PDB entry 8CEP | electron microscopy, 2.04 A resolution | chains A and U of the 19 polymer chains in the assembly

[Chain A]
Molecule: 16S rRNA
Organism: Escherichia coli BW25113
Sequence (1540 nucleotides; row label = number of the first residue in the row):
     1 AAAUUGAAGA GUUUGAUCAU GGCUCAGAUU GAACGCUGGC GGCAGGCCUA ACACAUGCAA
    61 GUCGAACGGU AACAGGAAGA AGCUUGCUUC UUUGCUGACG AGUGGCGGAC GGGUGAGUAA
   121 UGUCUGGGAA ACUGCCUGAU GGAGGGGGAU AACUACUGGA AACGGUAGCU AAUACCGCAU
   181 AACGUCGCAA GACCAAAGAG GGGGACCUUC GGGCCUCUUG CCAUCGGAUG UGCCCAGAUG
   241 GGAUUAGCUA GUAGGUGGGG UAACGGCUCA CCUAGGCGAC GAUCCCUAGC UGGUCUGAGA
   301 GGAUGACCAG CCACACUGGA ACUGAGACAC GGUCCAGACU CCUACGGGAG GCAGCAGUGG
   361 GGAAUAUUGC ACAAUGGGCG CAAGCCUGAU GCAGCCAUGC CGCGUGUAUG AAGAAGCCCU
   421 UCGGGUUGUA AAGUACUUUC AGCGGGGAGG AAGGGAGUAA AGUUAAUACC UUUGCUCAUU
   481 GACGUUACCC GCAGAAGAAG CACCGGCUAA CUCCGUGCCA GCAGCCXCGG UAAUACGGAG
   541 GGUGCAAGCG UUAAUCGGAA UUACUGGGCG UAAAGCGCAC GCAGGCGGUU UGUUAAGUCA
   601 GAUGUGAAAU CCCCGGGCUC AACCUGGGAA CUGCAUCUGA UACUGGCAAG CUUGAGUCUC
   661 GUAGAGGGGG GUAGAAUUCC AGGUGUAGCG GUGAAAUGCG UAGAGAUCUG GAGGAAUACC
   721 GGUGGCGAAG GCGGCCCCCU GGACGAAGAC UGACGCUCAG GUGCGAAAGC GUGGGGAGCA
   781 AACAGGAUUA GAUACCCUGG UAGUCCACGC CGUAAACGAU GUCGACUUGG AGGUUGUGCC
   841 CUUGAGGCGU GGCUUCCGGA GCUAACGCGU UAAGUCGACC GCCUGGGGAG UACGGCCGCA
   901 AGGUUAAAAC UCAAAUGAAU UGACGGGGGC CCGCACAAGC GGUGGAGCAU GUGGUUUAAU
   961 UCGAUGXAAC GCGAAGAACC UUACCUGGUC UUGACAUCCA CGGAAGUUUU CAGAGAUGAG
  1021 AAUGUGCCUU CGGGAACCGU GAGACAGGUG CUGCAUGGCU GUCGUCAGCU CGUGUUGUGA
  1081 AAUGUUGGGU UAAGUCCCGC AACGAGCGCA ACCCUUAUCC UUUGUUGCCA GCGGUCCGGC
  1141 CGGGAACUCA AAGGAGACUG CCAGUGAUAA ACUGGAGGAA GGUGGGGAUG ACGUCAAGUC
  1201 AUCAUGGCCC UUACGACCAG GGCUACACAC GUGCUACAAU GGCGCAUACA AAGAGAAGCG
  1261 ACCUCGCGAG AGCAAGCGGA CCUCAUAAAG UGCGUCGUAG UCCGGAUUGG AGUCUGCAAC
  1321 UCGACUCCAU GAAGUCGGAA UCGCUAGUAA UCGUGGAUCA GAAUGCCACG GUGAAUACGU
  1381 UCCCGGGCCU UGUACACACC GCCCGUXACA CCAUGGGAGU GGGUUGCAAA AGAAGUAGGU
  1441 AGCUUAACCU UCGGGAGGGC GCUUACCACU UUGUGAUUCA UGACUGGGGU GAAGUCGUAA
  1501 CAAGGUAACC GUAGGGGAAC CUGCGGUUGG AUCACCUCCU
Not modelled in the structure: 79-92, 205-213, 841-845, 930-1389, 1535-1540
Modified positions: PSU (pseudouridine-5'-monophosphate) at position 516, G7M (N7-methyl-guanosine-5'-monophosphate) at position 527, 2MG (2N-methylguanosine-5'-monophosphate) at position 966, 5MC (5-methylcytidine-5'-monophosphate) at position 967, 2MG (2N-methylguanosine-5'-monophosphate) at position 1207, 4OC (4n,o2'-methylcytidine-5'-monophosphate) at position 1402, 5MC (5-methylcytidine-5'-monophosphate) at position 1407, UR3 (3-methyluridine-5'-monophoshate) at position 1498, 2MG (2N-methylguanosine-5'-monophosphate) at position 1516, MA6 (6N-dimethyladenosine-5'-monophoshate) at position 1518, MA6 (6N-dimethyladenosine-5'-monophoshate) at position 1519
Metal / ion sites: K+ site 1: U5 (shared with 5 residues of chain D); K+ site 2: G11, U12, G21, G22; Mg2+ site 1 near G21 (its only coordinating residue here); Mg2+ site 2: C48, G115; Mg2+ site 3: A59, U387; K+ site 3: G61, U62, G104, G105; Mg2+ site 4 near G100 (its only coordinating residue here); K+ site 4: G107, G324, G326; K+ site 5: G107, G108, G326; Mg2+ site 5: A109, G331; K+ site 6: A109, C110, G111; Mg2+ site 6 near G111 (its only coordinating residue here); 18 more K+ sites not listed; 32 more Mg2+ sites not listed
Small-molecule neighbours: kasugamycin (KSG; (1S,2R,3S,4R,5S,6S)-2,3,4,5,6-pentahydroxycyclohexyl 2-amino-4-{[carboxy(imino)methyl]amino}-2,3,4,6-tetradeoxy-alpha-D-arabino-hexopyranoside): G791, A792, A794, C795, G926, UR3_1498, A1499, G1504, G1505, U1506

[Chain U]
Name: Small ribosomal subunit protein bS21
Organism: Escherichia coli BW25113
Reference sequence: P68679 (RS21_ECOLI); numbering as in UniProt (aligned over 1-71)
Chain sequence (71 residues; each row starts with the number of its first residue):
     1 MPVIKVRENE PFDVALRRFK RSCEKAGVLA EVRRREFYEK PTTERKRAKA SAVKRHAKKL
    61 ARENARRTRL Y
Not modelled in the structure: 1, 57-71

[How chain A and chain U interact]
Residue-residue contacts (20):
  A718(A) / Glu-31(U)  hydrogen bond to the sugar
  A718(A) / Arg-34(U)  sugar contact
  A718(A) / Arg-35(U)  hydrogen bond to the sugar
  U723(A) / Ala-48(U)  phosphate contact
  U723(A) / Ala-52(U)  phosphate contact
  U723(A) / Val-53(U)  base contact
  U723(A) / Arg-55(U)  salt bridge to the phosphate
  U723(A) / His-56(U)  base contact
  C856(A) / His-56(U)  hydrogen bond to the sugar
  G1525(A) / Tyr-38(U)  hydrogen bond to the phosphate
  G1525(A) / Lys-40(U)  hydrogen bond to the base
  G1526(A) / Lys-40(U)  hydrogen bond to the base
  G1526(A) / Pro-41(U)  phosphate contact
  G1526(A) / Thr-42(U)  hydrogen bond to the phosphate
  G1526(A) / Arg-45(U)  salt bridge to the phosphate
  U1527(A) / Thr-42(U)  hydrogen bond to the phosphate
  U1527(A) / Arg-45(U)  salt bridge to the phosphate
  U1528(A) / Lys-46(U)  base contact
  G1530(A) / Lys-46(U)  hydrogen bond to the base
  C1533(A) / Lys-54(U)  base contact
Other interface residues (no listed pair), chain A (11 interface residues in all): G722, A1507

[Summary]
The interface between chain A and chain U involves 11 residues on one side and 15 on the other; the contacts
include 9 hydrogen bonds and 3 salt bridges. Polar contacts include G1525(A)/Lys-40(U), G1526(A)/Lys-40(U) and
G1530(A)/Lys-46(U). Bound to chain A: kasugamycin.
Here chain A is 16S rRNA and chain U is Small ribosomal subunit protein bS21, both from Escherichia coli
BW25113. Entry 8CEP (Kasugamycin bound to the 30S body) was determined by electron microscopy together with
8CA7, 8CAI, 8CF1, 8CF8, 8CGI, 8CGJ, 8CGR and 8CGU from the same study.
